PDB entry 5VVX | X-ray diffraction, 2.90 A resolution | chains A and C of the 4 polymer chains in the assembly

[Chain A]
Protein: Protein O-GlcNAcase
Source organism: Homo sapiens
Notes: EC 3.2.1.169, 3.2.1.-
UniProt: O60502 (OGA_HUMAN); residue numbers follow UniProt; this construct covers 60-399, 553-704
Sequence (504 residues; each row starts with the number of its first residue; note: 142 numbers in that range are skipped by the numbering (no residue carries them; nothing is unmodelled there)):
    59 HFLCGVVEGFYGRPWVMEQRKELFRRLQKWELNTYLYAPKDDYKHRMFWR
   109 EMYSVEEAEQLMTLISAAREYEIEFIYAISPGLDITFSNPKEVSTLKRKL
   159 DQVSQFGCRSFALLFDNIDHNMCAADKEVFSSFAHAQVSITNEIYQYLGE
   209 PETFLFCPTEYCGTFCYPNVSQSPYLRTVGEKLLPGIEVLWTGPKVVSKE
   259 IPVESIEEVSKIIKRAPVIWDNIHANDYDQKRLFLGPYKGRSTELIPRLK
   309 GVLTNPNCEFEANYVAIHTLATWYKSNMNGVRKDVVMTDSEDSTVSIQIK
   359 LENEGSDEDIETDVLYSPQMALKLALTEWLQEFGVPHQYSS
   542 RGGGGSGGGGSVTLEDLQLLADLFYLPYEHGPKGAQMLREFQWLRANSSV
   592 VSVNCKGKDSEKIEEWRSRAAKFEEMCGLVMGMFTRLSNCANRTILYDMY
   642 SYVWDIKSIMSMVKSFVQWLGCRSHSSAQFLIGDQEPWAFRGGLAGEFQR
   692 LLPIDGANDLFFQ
Unresolved in the structure: 334-373, 542-550, 593-602, 663-678, 697-704
Differences from the reference sequence: expression tag (59); engineered mutation N175 (Asp in O60502); linker (543-552)
Small-molecule neighbours: N-acetylglucosamine (NAG; 2-acetamido-2-deoxy-beta-D-glucopyranose): G67, F68, Y69, K98, D174, N175, C215, Y219, T250, V254, W278, N280, A283, D285, Y286, N313
What the authors report for this chain:
  - binding site for N-acetylglucosamine: D174
  - mutagenesis - D175N: decreased catalytic activity (proposed by the authors, not directly observed)

[Chain C]
Protein: Protein O-GlcNAcase
Source organism: Homo sapiens
Notes: EC 3.2.1.169, 3.2.1.-
UniProt: O60502 (OGA_HUMAN); the construct has insertions or renumbered stretches relative to UniProt, so the offset changes along the chain: 60-391 = UniProt 60-391; 534-542 = UniProt 392-400; 553-704 = UniProt 553-704
Sequence (504 residues; row label = number of the first residue in the row; note: 142 numbers in that range are skipped by the numbering (no residue carries them; nothing is unmodelled there)):
    59 HFLCGVVEGFYGRPWVMEQRKELFRRLQKWELNTYLYAPKDDYKHRMFWR
   109 EMYSVEEAEQLMTLISAAREYEIEFIYAISPGLDITFSNPKEVSTLKRKL
   159 DQVSQFGCRSFALLFDNIDHNMCAADKEVFSSFAHAQVSITNEIYQYLGE
   209 PETFLFCPTEYCGTFCYPNVSQSPYLRTVGEKLLPGIEVLWTGPKVVSKE
   259 IPVESIEEVSKIIKRAPVIWDNIHANDYDQKRLFLGPYKGRSTELIPRLK
   309 GVLTNPNCEFEANYVAIHTLATWYKSNMNGVRKDVVMTDSEDSTVSIQIK
   359 LENEGSDEDIETDVLYSPQMALKLALTEWLQEF
   534 GVPHQYSSRGGGGSGGGGSVTLEDLQLLADLFYLPYEHGPKGAQMLREFQ
   584 WLRANSSVVSVNCKGKDSEKIEEWRSRAAKFEEMCGLVMGMFTRLSNCAN
   634 RTILYDMYSYVWDIKSIMSMVKSFVQWLGCRSHSSAQFLIGDQEPWAFRG
   684 GLAGEFQRLLPIDGANDLFFQ
Unresolved in the structure: 337-372, 534-551, 593-601, 695-704
Differences from the reference sequence: expression tag (59); engineered mutation N175 (Asp in O60502); linker (543-552)
Small-molecule neighbours: N-acetylglucosamine (NAG; 2-acetamido-2-deoxy-beta-D-glucopyranose): G67, F68, Y69, K98, D174, N175, C215, Y219, T250, V254, W278, N280, A283, D285, Y286, N313
What the authors report for this chain:
  - binding site for N-acetylglucosamine: D174
  - mutagenesis - D175N: decreased catalytic activity (proposed by the authors, not directly observed)

[How chain A and chain C interact]
Residue-residue contacts (127; chain A residue first):
  Y69(A) - Y641(C)
  Y69(A) - W645(C)  hydrophobic
  G70(A) - Y641(C)
  R71(A) - Y638(C)
  R71(A) - D639(C)  salt bridge
  P72(A) - Y638(C)
  D99(A) - R634(C)  hydrogen bond (backbone-side chain)
  D99(A) - Y638(C)  hydrogen bond (backbone-side chain)
  D99(A) - Y641(C)  hydrogen bond
  D100(A) - Y638(C)
  Y101(A) - R634(C)
  Y101(A) - Y638(C)
  M105(A) - S629(C)
  M105(A) - N630(C)
  F106(A) - N630(C)
  F106(A) - C631(C)
  T222(A) - E677(C)
  K253(A) - D675(C)  salt bridge
  K253(A) - Q676(C)  hydrogen bond (side chain-backbone)
  K253(A) - E677(C)
  V254(A) - E677(C)  hydrogen bond (backbone-side chain)
  V255(A) - E677(C)  hydrogen bond (backbone-side chain)
  V255(A) - P678(C)
  V255(A) - W679(C)  hydrophobic
  D285(A) - W645(C)
  Y286(A) - P678(C)  hydrophobic
  Y286(A) - W679(C)  hydrophobic
  Y286(A) - R682(C)  hydrogen bond (backbone-side chain)
  D287(A) - R682(C)  salt bridge
  D287(A) - G683(C)  hydrogen bond (side chain-backbone)
  Q288(A) - Q288(C)  hydrogen bond (backbone-side chain)
  Q288(A) - K289(C)
  Q288(A) - S642(C)  hydrogen bond
  Q288(A) - Y643(C)
  Q288(A) - D646(C)
  K289(A) - Q288(C)
  K289(A) - K289(C)
  K289(A) - A686(C)
  K289(A) - G687(C)
  R290(A) - P678(C)
  R290(A) - G684(C)
  P394(A) - Y101(C)  hydrophobic
  P394(A) - F106(C)  hydrophobic
  H395(A) - E109(C)
  Q396(A) - F106(C)
  Q396(A) - E109(C)
  Y397(A) - E109(C)  hydrogen bond (backbone-side chain)
  S398(A) - R108(C)
  S398(A) - E109(C)
  S399(A) - R108(C)
  L564(A) - L685(C)  hydrophobic
  Y569(A) - P678(C)
  H571(A) - G684(C)
  H571(A) - L685(C)
  H571(A) - E688(C)  salt bridge
  G575(A) - L685(C)
  M578(A) - F689(C)
  L579(A) - E688(C)
  L579(A) - F689(C)
  F582(A) - F689(C)  hydrophobic
  F582(A) - L692(C)  hydrophobic
  Q583(A) - L692(C)
  R586(A) - L692(C)  hydrogen bond (side chain-backbone)
  S629(A) - D99(C)
  S629(A) - M105(C)
  N630(A) - M105(C)
  N630(A) - F106(C)
  R634(A) - D99(C)  hydrogen bond (side chain-backbone)
  R634(A) - Y101(C)
  Y638(A) - R71(C)
  Y638(A) - P72(C)
  Y638(A) - D99(C)  hydrogen bond (side chain-backbone)
  D639(A) - R71(C)  salt bridge
  Y641(A) - Y69(C)
  Y641(A) - G70(C)
  Y641(A) - D99(C)  hydrogen bond
  S642(A) - Q288(C)  hydrogen bond
  Y643(A) - Q288(C)
  W645(A) - Y69(C)  hydrophobic
  W645(A) - D285(C)
  D646(A) - Q288(C)
  D646(A) - A686(C)
  I650(A) - F689(C)  hydrophobic
  M651(A) - F689(C)  hydrophobic
  M653(A) - L693(C)  hydrophobic
  V654(A) - F689(C)  hydrophobic
  F657(A) - L693(C)  hydrophobic
  F657(A) - P694(C)
  F681(A) - R290(C)
  F681(A) - P568(C)
  F681(A) - Y569(C)
  F681(A) - E570(C)
  R682(A) - D287(C)  salt bridge
  R682(A) - Q690(C)
  G683(A) - D287(C)
  G683(A) - K289(C)
  G684(A) - R290(C)
  G684(A) - H571(C)
  L685(A) - L564(C)  hydrophobic
  L685(A) - H571(C)
  L685(A) - G575(C)
  A686(A) - K289(C)
  A686(A) - D646(C)
  A686(A) - I647(C)
  E688(A) - H571(C)  salt bridge
  E688(A) - L579(C)
  F689(A) - M578(C)
  F689(A) - L579(C)  hydrophobic
  F689(A) - F582(C)  hydrophobic
  F689(A) - I650(C)  hydrophobic
  F689(A) - M651(C)  hydrophobic
  F689(A) - V654(C)  hydrophobic
  Q690(A) - K289(C)
  Q690(A) - I650(C)
  Q690(A) - R682(C)
  L692(A) - F582(C)  hydrophobic
  L692(A) - Q583(C)
  L692(A) - R586(C)  hydrogen bond (backbone-side chain)
  L693(A) - F582(C)  hydrophobic
  L693(A) - M653(C)  hydrophobic
  L693(A) - V654(C)  hydrophobic
  P694(A) - F657(C)
  I695(A) - M653(C)  hydrophobic
  I695(A) - F671(C)  hydrophobic
  I695(A) - A680(C)
  I695(A) - F681(C)
  D696(A) - R691(C)  salt bridge
Also at the interface, not in a pair above, chain A (69 interface residues in all): P568, F614, I647, W679, G687, R691
Also at the interface, not in a pair above, chain C (71 interface residues in all): D100, E150, T153, Y286, F614, A632, L672

[Summary]
Chain A and chain C form an interface of 69 and 71 residues respectively, with 17 hydrogen bonds and 8 salt
bridges. Among the polar pairs are R71(A)-D639(C), K253(A)-D675(C) and D287(A)-R682(C). Chain A binds
N-acetylglucosamine. From the paper: a binding site for N-acetylglucosamine at D174(A) and D174(C); D175N of
chain A reduces catalytic activity.
Both chains are Protein O-GlcNAcase (Homo sapiens). Entry 5VVX (Structural Investigations of the Substrate
Specificity of Human O-GlcNAcase) was determined by X-ray diffraction, deposited together with 5VVO, 5VVT,
5VVU and 5VVV.
